PDB entry 4NIA | X-ray diffraction, 1.82 A resolution | chains B and O of the 60 polymer chains in the assembly

[Chain B (and O)]
Protein: Coat protein
From: Satellite tobacco mosaic virus
Notes: chain O of this document is another copy of the same molecule, construct and numbering; everything in this record applies to it too
UniProt: P17574 (COAT_STMV); residue numbers follow UniProt; this construct covers 1-159
Amino-acid sequence (159 residues; row label = number of the first residue in the row):
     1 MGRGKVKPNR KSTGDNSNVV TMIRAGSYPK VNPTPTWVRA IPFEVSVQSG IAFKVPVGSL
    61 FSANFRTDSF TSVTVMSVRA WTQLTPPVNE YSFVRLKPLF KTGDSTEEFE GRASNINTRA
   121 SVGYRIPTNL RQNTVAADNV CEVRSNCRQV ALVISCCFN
Not modelled in the structure: 1-15
What the authors report for this chain:
  - binding site for phosphate ion: Asn115, Asn117

[Interface between chain B and chain O]
Pairs across the interface (38):
  Thr102(B) with Lys101(O), hydrogen bond (backbone-side chain); Gln132(O); Asn133(O), hydrogen bond (side chain-backbone); Thr134(O); Val135(O)
  Gly103(B) with Ser72(O); Asn133(O), hydrogen bond (backbone-side chain); Val135(O)
  Asp104(B) with Thr71(O), hydrogen bond (backbone-side chain); Ser72(O), hydrogen bond (backbone-side chain)
  Ser105(B) with Asn159(O), hydrogen bond
  Thr106(B) with Thr34(O), hydrogen bond (backbone-side chain); Ser69(O); Asn159(O), hydrogen bond (backbone-backbone)
  Glu107(B) with Asn32(O); Thr34(O); Pro35(O); Thr36(O); Asn159(O)
  Glu108(B) with Val31(O); Asn32(O), hydrogen bond (backbone-side chain); Pro33(O); Thr34(O), hydrogen bond (backbone-side chain)
  Phe109(B) with Val31(O); Asn32(O)
  Glu110(B) with Lys30(O); Val31(O), hydrogen bond (backbone-backbone)
  Arg112(B) with Tyr28(O), hydrogen bond
  Ser114(B) with Ser27(O); Tyr28(O), hydrogen bond (side chain-backbone)
  Ser121(B) with Lys30(O), hydrogen bond (backbone-side chain)
  Thr128(B) with Thr128(O)
  Asn129(B) with Thr128(O); Arg131(O), hydrogen bond (side chain-backbone); Gln132(O), hydrogen bond (backbone-side chain)
  Leu130(B) with Gln132(O); Asn133(O)
  Gln132(B) with Gln132(O)
Interface residues without a listed pair, chain B (19 interface residues in all): Phe100, Gly111, Val122
Interface residues without a listed pair, chain O (23 interface residues in all): Pro29, Phe70, Thr74

[In short]
Chain B and chain O form an interface of 19 and 23 residues respectively; the contacts include 16 hydrogen
bonds. Polar pairs include Thr102(B)-Lys101(O), Thr102(B)-Asn133(O) and Gly103(B)-Asn133(O). The paper reports
a binding site for phosphate ion at Asn115(B) and Asn117(B).
Both chains are Coat protein (Satellite tobacco mosaic virus). Entry 4NIA (Satellite Tobacco Mosaic Virus
Refined at room temperature to 1.8 A Resolution using NCS Restraints) was determined by X-ray diffraction
(same publication as 4OQ8 and 4OQ9).
